PDB entry 7MD4 | electron microscopy, 4.50 A resolution (low resolution: residue-level contacts below are approximate; hydrogen-bond / salt-bridge calls are withheld) | chains B and A of the 12 polymer chains in the assembly

Chain B (and A):
Protein: Isoform Short of Insulin receptor
Organism: Homo sapiens
Notes: fragment: extracellular domain; chain A of this document is another copy of the same molecule, construct and numbering; everything in this record applies to it too
UniProt: P06213 (INSR_HUMAN), isoform P06213-2; residues 1-917 here correspond to UniProt positions 28-944 (UniProt number = residue number + 27)
Amino-acid sequence (927 residues; numbered 1 to 927; the number before each row is that of its first residue):
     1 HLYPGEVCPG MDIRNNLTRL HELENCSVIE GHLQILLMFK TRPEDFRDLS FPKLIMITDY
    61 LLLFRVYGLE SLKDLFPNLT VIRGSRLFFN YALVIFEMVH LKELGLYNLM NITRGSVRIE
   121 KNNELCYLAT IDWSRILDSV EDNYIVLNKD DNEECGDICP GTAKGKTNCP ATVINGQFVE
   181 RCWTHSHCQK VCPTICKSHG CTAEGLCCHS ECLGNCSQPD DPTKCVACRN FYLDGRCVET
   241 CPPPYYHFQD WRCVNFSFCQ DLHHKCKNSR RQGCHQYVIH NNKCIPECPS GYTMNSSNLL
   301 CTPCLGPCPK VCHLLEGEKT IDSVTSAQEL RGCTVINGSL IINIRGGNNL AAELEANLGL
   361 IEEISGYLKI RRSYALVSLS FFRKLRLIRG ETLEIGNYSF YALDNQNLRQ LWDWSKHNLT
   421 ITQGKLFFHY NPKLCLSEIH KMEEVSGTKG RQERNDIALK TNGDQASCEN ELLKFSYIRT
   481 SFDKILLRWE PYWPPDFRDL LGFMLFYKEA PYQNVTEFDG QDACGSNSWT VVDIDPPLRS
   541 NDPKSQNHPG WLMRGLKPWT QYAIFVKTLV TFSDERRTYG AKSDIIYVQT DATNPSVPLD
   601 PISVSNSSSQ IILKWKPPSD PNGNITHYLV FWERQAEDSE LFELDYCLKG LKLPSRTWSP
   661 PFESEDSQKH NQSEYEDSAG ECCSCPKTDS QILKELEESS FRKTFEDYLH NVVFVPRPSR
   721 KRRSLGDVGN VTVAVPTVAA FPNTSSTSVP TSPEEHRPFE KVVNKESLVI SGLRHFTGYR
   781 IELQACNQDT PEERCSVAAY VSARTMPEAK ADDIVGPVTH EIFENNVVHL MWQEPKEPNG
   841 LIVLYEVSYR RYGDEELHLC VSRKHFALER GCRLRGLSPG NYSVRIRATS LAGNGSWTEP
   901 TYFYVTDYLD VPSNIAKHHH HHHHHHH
Not modelled in the structure: 163-176, 268-273, 516-530, 657-753, 911-927 (chain A: 1-6, 148-195, 268-273, 305-317, 516-530, 657-753, 910-927)
Disulfide bonds: Cys8-Cys26, Cys126-Cys155, Cys159-Cys182, Cys192-Cys201, Cys196-Cys207, Cys208-Cys216, Cys212-Cys225, Cys228-Cys237, Cys241-Cys253, Cys259-Cys284, Cys266-Cys274, Cys288-Cys301, Cys312-Cys333, Cys435-Cys468, Cys647-Cys860, Cys786-Cys795
Sequence notes: expression tag (918-927)
Swiss-Prot annotation at these positions:
  - region: Glu706 to Phe714 (Insulin-binding)
  - site: Phe39 (Insulin-binding)
  - modified residue: Ser373 (Phosphoserine), Tyr374 (Phosphotyrosine), Ser380 (Phosphoserine)
  - glycosylation (N-linked (GlcNAc...) asparagine): Asn16, Asn25, Asn78, Asn111, Asn215, Asn255, Asn295, Asn337, Asn397, Asn418, Asn514, Asn606, Asn624, Asn671
What the authors report for this chain:
  - conformationally variable residues (domain motion): Ile344 to Asn349, Arg372 to Leu376

Interface between chain B and chain A:
Pairs across the interface (24):
  Arg371(B) with Asp533(A)
  Arg372(B) with Asp533(A)
  Tyr374(B) with Tyr374(A)
  Tyr430(B) with Gln465(A); Val570(A); Thr571(A); Phe572(A); Arg577(A)
  Lys460(B) with Phe572(A)
  Thr461(B) with Gln465(A)
  Asp464(B) with Gln465(A)
  Gln465(B) with Tyr430(A); Thr461(A); Asp464(A)
  Val531(B) with Arg372(A)
  Asp533(B) with Arg371(A); Arg372(A)
  Leu569(B) with Leu403(A)
  Val570(B) with Tyr430(A)
  Thr571(B) with Tyr430(A)
  Phe572(B) with Tyr430(A); Lys460(A); Thr461(A)
  Arg577(B) with Tyr430(A)
Other interface residues (no listed pair), chain B (19 interface residues in all): Leu403, Asp499, Leu501, Asp574
Other interface residues (no listed pair), chain A (19 interface residues in all): Asn455, Leu501, Val531, Leu569, Asp574

Overview:
Chain B and chain A each contribute 19 residues to their interface. From the paper: conformational variability
at Ile344(B) and Arg372(B).
Both chains are Isoform Short of Insulin receptor (Homo sapiens). Entry 7MD4 (Insulin receptor ectodomain
dimer complexed with two IRPA-3 partial agonists) was determined by electron microscopy (same publication as
7MD5).
